8Y6U - chains 2 and F of the 11 polymer chains in the assembly; structure by electron microscopy, 3.97 A resolution.

[Chain 2]
Molecule: Template promoter DNA
Organism: Escherichia coli
Sequence (92 nucleotides; row label = number of the first residue in the row):
     2 TGCATCCGTGAGTCGAGGGTAATAAGGTATTTGCTGGTAGAAGCTCAACG
    52 GACAATTTATAATGGCTCAGATTAAAAAAACTAATAGGTTAC
Unresolved in the structure: 71-93

[Chain F]
Name: RNA polymerase sigma factor RpoD
Organism: Escherichia coli
UniProtKB: Q0P6L9 (Q0P6L9_ECOLX); residues 1-613 here = UniProt positions 1-613
Chain sequence (613 residues; numbered 1 to 613; the number before each row is that of its first residue):
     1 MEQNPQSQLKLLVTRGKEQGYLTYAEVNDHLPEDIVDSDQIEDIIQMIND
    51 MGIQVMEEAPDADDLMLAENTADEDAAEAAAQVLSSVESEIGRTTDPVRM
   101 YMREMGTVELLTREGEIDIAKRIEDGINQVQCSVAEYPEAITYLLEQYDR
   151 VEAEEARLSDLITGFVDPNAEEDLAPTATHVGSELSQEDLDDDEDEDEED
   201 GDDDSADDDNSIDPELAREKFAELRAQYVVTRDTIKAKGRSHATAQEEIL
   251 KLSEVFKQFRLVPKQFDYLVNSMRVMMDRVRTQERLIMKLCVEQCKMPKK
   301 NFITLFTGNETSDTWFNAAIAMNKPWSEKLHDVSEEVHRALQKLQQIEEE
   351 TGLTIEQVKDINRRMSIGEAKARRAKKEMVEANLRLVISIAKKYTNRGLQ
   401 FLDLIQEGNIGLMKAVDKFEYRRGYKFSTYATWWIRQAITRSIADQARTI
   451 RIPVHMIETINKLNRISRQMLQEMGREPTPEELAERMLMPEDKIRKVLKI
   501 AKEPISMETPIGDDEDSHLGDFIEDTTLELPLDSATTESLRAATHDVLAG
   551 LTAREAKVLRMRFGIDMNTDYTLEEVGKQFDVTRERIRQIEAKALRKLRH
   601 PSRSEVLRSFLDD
Unresolved in the structure: 1-78, 172-209, 396

[How chain 2 and chain F interact]
Contacting residue pairs - 29 pairs, chain 2 then chain F:
  DG18(2) - Gly512(F)  base contact
  DG19(2) - Ile511(F)  base contact
  DG19(2) - Gly512(F)  base contact
  DG20(2) - Thr509(F)  base contact
  DG20(2) - Pro510(F)  base contact
  DA22(2) - Glu503(F)  base contact
  DA23(2) - Thr395(F)  base contact
  DA23(2) - Arg397(F)  hydrogen bond to the base
  DT24(2) - Asn461(F)  base contact
  DA25(2) - Lys393(F)  base contact
  DA25(2) - Tyr394(F)  base contact
  DA25(2) - Gly398(F)  base contact
  DA25(2) - Ile443(F)  base contact
  DA25(2) - Arg468(F)  salt bridge to the phosphate
  DA26(2) - Arg436(F)  base contact
  DA26(2) - Glu458(F)  base contact
  DA26(2) - Arg465(F)  phosphate contact
  DG27(2) - Glu458(F)  base contact
  DG27(2) - Lys462(F)  salt bridge to the phosphate
  DG27(2) - Arg465(F)  salt bridge to the phosphate
  DC45(2) - Thr572(F)  hydrogen bond to the phosphate
  DC45(2) - Leu573(F)  phosphate contact
  DC45(2) - Glu574(F)  phosphate contact
  DT46(2) - Arg562(F)  salt bridge to the phosphate
  DT46(2) - Leu573(F)  base contact
  DT46(2) - Arg588(F)  sugar contact
  DC47(2) - Glu585(F)  base contact
  DC47(2) - Arg588(F)  salt bridge to the phosphate
  DA48(2) - Glu585(F)  base contact
Also at the interface, not in a pair above, chain 2 (17 interface residues in all): DC15, DT21, DG44, DA49
Also at the interface, not in a pair above, chain F (32 interface residues in all): Trp433, Gln437, Thr440, Asn464, Ile505, Asp513, Asp516, Phe522, Arg584

[Overview]
17 residues of chain 2 face 32 of chain F across their interface; the contacts include 2 hydrogen bonds and 5
salt bridges. Among the polar pairs are DA23(2)-Arg397(F), DC45(2)-Thr572(F) and DA25(2)-Arg468(F).
Here chain 2 is Template promoter DNA and chain F is RNA polymerase sigma factor RpoD, both from Escherichia
coli. Entry 8Y6U (Cryo-EM structure of E.coli transcription initiation complex with transcription factor GcvA)
was determined by electron microscopy.
